Entry 5FGE (X-ray diffraction, 2.60 A resolution); this record covers chains O and P of the 28 polymer chains in the assembly.

[Chain O]
Name: Proteasome subunit alpha type-2
Organism: Saccharomyces cerevisiae (strain ATCC 204508 / S288c)
Notes: EC 3.4.25.1
UniProt: P23639 (PSA2_YEAST); numbering as in UniProt (aligned over 1-250)
Sequence (250 residues; row label = number of the first residue in the row):
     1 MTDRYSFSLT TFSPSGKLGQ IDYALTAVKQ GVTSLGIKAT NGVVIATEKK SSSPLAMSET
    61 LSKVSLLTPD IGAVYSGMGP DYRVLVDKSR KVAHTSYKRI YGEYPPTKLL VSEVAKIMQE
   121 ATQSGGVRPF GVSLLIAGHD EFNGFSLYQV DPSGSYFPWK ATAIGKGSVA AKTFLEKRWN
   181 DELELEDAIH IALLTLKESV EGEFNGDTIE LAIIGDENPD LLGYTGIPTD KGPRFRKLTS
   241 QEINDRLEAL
Swiss-Prot annotation at these positions:
  - cross-link: Lys108 (Glycyl lysine isopeptide (Lys-Gly) (interchain with G-Cter in ubiquitin))

[Chain P]
Name: Proteasome subunit alpha type-3
Organism: Saccharomyces cerevisiae (strain ATCC 204508 / S288c)
Notes: EC 3.4.25.1
UniProt: P23638 (PSA3_YEAST); residues 0-257 here correspond to UniProt positions 1-258 (UniProt number = residue number + 1)
Sequence (258 residues; each row starts with the number of its first residue; numbering starts at 0):
     0 MGSRRYDSRT TIFSPEGRLY QVEYALESIS HAGTAIGIMA SDGIVLAAER KVTSTLLEQD
    60 TSTEKLYKLN DKIAVAVAGL TADAEILINT ARIHAQNYLK TYNEDIPVEI LVRRLSDIKQ
   120 GYTQHGGLRP FGVSFIYAGY DDRYGYQLYT SNPSGNYTGW KAISVGANTS AAQTLLQMDY
   180 KDDMKVDDAI ELALKTLSKT TDSSALTYDR LEFATIRKGA NDGEVYQKIF KPQEIKDILV
   240 KTGITKKDED EEADEDMK
Disordered / not traced: 0, 245-257
Swiss-Prot annotation at these positions:
  - cross-link (Glycyl lysine isopeptide (Lys-Gly)): Lys99 (interchain with G-Cter in ubiquitin), Lys198 (interchain with G-Cter in ubiquitin), Lys230 (interchain with G-Cter in ubiquitin)

[Interface between chain O and chain P]
Contacting residue pairs (60; chain O residue first):
  Arg4(O) - Ser2(P)
  Tyr5(O) - Ser2(P)
  Tyr5(O) - Tyr5(P)
  Ser6(O) - Gly125(P)
  Ser6(O) - Leu127(P)
  Phe7(O) - Ser2(P)
  Phe7(O) - Tyr5(P)
  Phe7(O) - Asp6(P)
  Phe7(O) - Gly126(P)
  Ser8(O) - Gly126(P)  hydrogen bond (backbone-backbone)
  Ser8(O) - Leu127(P)
  Ser8(O) - Arg128(P)  hydrogen bond (side chain-backbone)
  Thr10(O) - Arg128(P)
  Thr11(O) - Ser7(P)
  Thr11(O) - Thr9(P)
  Thr11(O) - Gln20(P)
  Phe12(O) - Gln20(P)
  Phe12(O) - Tyr23(P)
  Phe12(O) - Ala24(P)  hydrophobic
  Phe12(O) - Arg128(P)
  Phe12(O) - Pro129(P)
  Phe12(O) - Gly131(P)
  Ser13(O) - Tyr23(P)
  Pro14(O) - Tyr23(P)  hydrophobic
  Pro14(O) - Glu26(P)
  Ser15(O) - Glu26(P)
  Ser15(O) - His30(P)
  Gly16(O) - Tyr23(P)
  Gly16(O) - Ser27(P)  hydrogen bond (backbone-side chain)
  Leu18(O) - Arg128(P)
  Lys38(O) - Glu57(P)  salt bridge
  Ser112(O) - Glu84(P)
  Gln119(O) - Ala81(P)
  Gln119(O) - Asp82(P)  hydrogen bond
  Gln119(O) - Ile85(P)
  Gln119(O) - Arg128(P)
  Thr122(O) - Arg128(P)  hydrogen bond (backbone-side chain)
  Gln123(O) - Tyr121(P)
  Gln123(O) - Leu127(P)
  Gln123(O) - Arg128(P)  hydrogen bond (side chain-backbone)
  Gln123(O) - Phe130(P)
  Gly125(O) - Leu127(P)
  Ser153(O) - Ala81(P)
  Gly154(O) - Ala81(P)
  Ser155(O) - Ala81(P)
  Tyr156(O) - Glu84(P)  hydrogen bond
  Pro158(O) - Leu56(P)
  Pro158(O) - Glu57(P)  hydrogen bond (backbone-backbone)
  Pro158(O) - Thr60(P)
  Pro158(O) - Ser61(P)
  Trp159(O) - Ser53(P)
  Trp159(O) - Leu55(P)
  Trp159(O) - Leu56(P)
  Lys160(O) - Thr54(P)
  Lys160(O) - Leu55(P)  hydrogen bond (backbone-backbone)
  Lys160(O) - Glu57(P)
  Ala161(O) - Leu55(P)
  Leu175(O) - Leu55(P)
  Glu176(O) - Thr54(P)
  Glu176(O) - Leu55(P)
Other interface residues (no listed pair), chain O (34 interface residues in all): Lys116, Ser124, Tyr148, Phe157, Trp179
Other interface residues (no listed pair), chain P (32 interface residues in all): Leu79, Thr80

[In short]
34 residues of chain O and 32 residues of chain P are in contact; the contacts include 9 hydrogen bonds and 1
salt bridge. Among the polar pairs are Lys38(O)-Glu57(P), Ser8(O)-Arg128(P) and Gly16(O)-Ser27(P).
Here chain O is Proteasome subunit alpha type-2 and chain P is Proteasome subunit alpha type-3, both from
Saccharomyces cerevisiae (strain ATCC 204508 / S288c). Entry 5FGE (Yeast 20S proteasome beta5-H(-2)T-T1A
double mutant in complex with Carfilzomib) was determined by X-ray diffraction (same publication as 5CZ4,
5CZ5, 5CZ6, 5CZ7, 5CZ8, 5CZ9 and 16 further entries).
